Entry 8RZL (electron microscopy, 2.65 A resolution); this record covers chains C and E of the 5 polymer chains in the assembly.

[Chain C (and E)]
Molecule: Sulfolobus acidocaldarius threads (0406) filament.
From: Sulfolobus acidocaldarius
Notes: chain E of this document is another copy of the same molecule, construct and numbering; everything in this record applies to it too
Reference sequence: Q4JBK8 (Q4JBK8_SULAC); numbering as in UniProt (aligned over 24-206)
Amino-acid sequence (183 residues; numbered 24 to 206; the number before each row is that of its first residue):
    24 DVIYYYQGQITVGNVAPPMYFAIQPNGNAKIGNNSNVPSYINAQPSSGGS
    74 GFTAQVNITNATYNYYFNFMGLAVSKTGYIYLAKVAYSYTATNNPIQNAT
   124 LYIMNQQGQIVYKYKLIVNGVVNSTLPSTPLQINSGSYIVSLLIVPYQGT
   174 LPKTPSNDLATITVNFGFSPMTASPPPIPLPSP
Glycans and other covalent adducts: glycan linked to N56, N83, N146; N-acetylglucosamine (NAG) linked to N80, N121; alpha-D-mannopyranose (MAN) linked to T195
From the paper describing this entry:
  - post-translational modification sites: N56, N83, N146, T195

[Chain C / chain E interface]
Pairs across the interface (26; chain C residue first):
  N57(C) - D24(E)  hydrogen bond (side chain-backbone)
  V60(C) - V25(E)  hydrophobic
  Y63(C) - Y27(E)
  I64(C) - V25(E)  hydrophobic
  N80(C) - Y27(E)  hydrogen bond (backbone-side chain)
  T82(C) - Y27(E)
  A84(C) - Y27(E)  hydrophobic
  A84(C) - Y28(E)
  A84(C) - Y29(E)
  T85(C) - Y28(E)  hydrogen bond (backbone-backbone)
  T85(C) - Y29(E)
  T85(C) - Q30(E)
  Y86(C) - I26(E)
  Y86(C) - Y27(E)
  Y86(C) - Y28(E)  hydrogen bond (backbone-backbone)
  Y86(C) - Q30(E)  hydrogen bond
  N87(C) - I26(E)
  N87(C) - Y27(E)
  Y88(C) - D24(E)
  Y88(C) - V25(E)
  Y88(C) - I26(E)  hydrogen bond (backbone-backbone)
  Y88(C) - Y28(E)  hydrophobic
  Y89(C) - D24(E)
  Y89(C) - V25(E)  hydrophobic
  Y89(C) - Y27(E)
  F90(C) - D24(E)  hydrogen bond (backbone-backbone)
Other interface residues (no listed pair), chain C (14 interface residues in all): N56

[In short]
Chain C and chain E form an interface of 14 and 7 residues respectively, with 7 hydrogen bonds. Among the
polar pairs are N57(C)-D24(E), N80(C)-Y27(E) and Y86(C)-Q30(E). Alpha-D-mannopyranose is covalently linked to
T195(C). N-acetylglucosamine is covalently linked to N80(C) and N121(C). From the paper: modification sites
N56(C), N83(C) and N146(C) among others.
Both chains are Sulfolobus acidocaldarius threads (0406) filament. (Sulfolobus acidocaldarius). Entry 8RZL
(Sulfolobus acidocaldarius threads (0406) filament) was determined by electron microscopy together with 9ETS,
9ETT, 9EV0 and 8QX4 from the same study.
